6K5I - chains A and B of the 6 polymer chains in the assembly; structure by X-ray diffraction, 3.02 A resolution.

[Chain A (and B)]
Molecule: H(+)/Cl(-) exchange transporter ClcA
From: Escherichia coli MS 117-3
Notes: chain B of this document is another copy of the same molecule, construct and numbering; everything in this record applies to it too
UniProt: E9TIA0 (E9TIA0_ECOLX); residues 1-473 here = UniProt positions 1-473
Chain sequence (473 residues; numbered 1 to 473; the number before each row is that of its first residue):
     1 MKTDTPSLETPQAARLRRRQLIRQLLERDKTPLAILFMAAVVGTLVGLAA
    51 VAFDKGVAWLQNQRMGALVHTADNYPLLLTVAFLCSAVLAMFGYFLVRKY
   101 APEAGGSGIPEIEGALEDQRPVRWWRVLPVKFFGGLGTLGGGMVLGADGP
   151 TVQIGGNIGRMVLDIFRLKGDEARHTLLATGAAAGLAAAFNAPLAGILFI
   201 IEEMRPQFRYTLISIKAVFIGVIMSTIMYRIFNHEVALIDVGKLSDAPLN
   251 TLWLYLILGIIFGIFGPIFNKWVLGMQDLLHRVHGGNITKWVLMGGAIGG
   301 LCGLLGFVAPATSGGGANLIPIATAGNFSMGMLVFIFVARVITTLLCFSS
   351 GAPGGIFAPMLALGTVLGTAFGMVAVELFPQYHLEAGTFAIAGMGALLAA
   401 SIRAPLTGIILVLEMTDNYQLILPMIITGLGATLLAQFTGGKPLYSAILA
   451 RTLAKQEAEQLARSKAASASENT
Disordered / not traced: 1-16, 461-473 (chain B: 1-16, 459-473)
Sequence notes: engineered mutation Ala-147 (Arg in E9TIA0), Asp-148 (Glu in E9TIA0), Ala-317 (Phe in E9TIA0)

[How chain A and chain B interact]
Pairs across the interface (125):
  Arg-17(A) / Glu-117(B)  salt bridge
  Arg-17(A) / Gln-119(B)
  Arg-17(A) / Arg-209(B)
  Arg-18(A) / Gln-119(B)
  Arg-18(A) / Leu-453(B)
  Arg-18(A) / Gln-456(B)  hydrogen bond (side chain-backbone)
  Arg-18(A) / Glu-457(B)
  Arg-19(A) / Glu-457(B)
  Leu-21(A) / Glu-117(B)
  Leu-21(A) / Gln-119(B)
  Leu-21(A) / Leu-453(B)  hydrophobic
  Ile-22(A) / Leu-453(B)
  Ile-22(A) / Ala-454(B)
  Ile-22(A) / Glu-457(B)
  Gln-24(A) / Phe-208(B)
  Leu-25(A) / Phe-208(B)
  Leu-25(A) / Ser-446(B)
  Leu-25(A) / Leu-449(B)  hydrophobic
  Leu-26(A) / Lys-442(B)  hydrogen bond (backbone-side chain)
  Arg-28(A) / Glu-203(B)  salt bridge
  Arg-28(A) / Gln-207(B)
  Arg-28(A) / Phe-208(B)
  Arg-28(A) / Pro-443(B)
  Arg-28(A) / Ser-446(B)  hydrogen bond
  Asp-29(A) / Arg-403(B)  salt bridge
  Asp-29(A) / Thr-433(B)
  Asp-29(A) / Gln-437(B)
  Lys-30(A) / Gln-437(B)
  Thr-31(A) / Gln-437(B)  hydrogen bond (backbone-side chain)
  Leu-36(A) / Leu-434(B)  hydrophobic
  Leu-36(A) / Phe-438(B)  hydrophobic
  Glu-117(A) / Leu-21(B)
  Gln-119(A) / Arg-18(B)
  Gln-119(A) / Leu-21(B)
  Pro-193(A) / Ile-426(B)  hydrophobic
  Leu-194(A) / Ile-410(B)  hydrophobic
  Leu-194(A) / Ile-422(B)  hydrophobic
  Leu-194(A) / Ile-426(B)  hydrophobic
  Leu-198(A) / Leu-198(B)  hydrophobic
  Leu-198(A) / Leu-406(B)  hydrophobic
  Ile-201(A) / Ile-201(B)  hydrophobic
  Ile-201(A) / Leu-406(B)  hydrophobic
  Glu-203(A) / Arg-28(B)  salt bridge
  Arg-205(A) / Arg-205(B)
  Gln-207(A) / Arg-28(B)
  Gln-207(A) / Tyr-210(B)  hydrogen bond (backbone-side chain)
  Phe-208(A) / Leu-21(B)  hydrophobic
  Phe-208(A) / Gln-24(B)
  Phe-208(A) / Leu-25(B)
  Arg-209(A) / Arg-17(B)
  Arg-209(A) / Tyr-210(B)
  Tyr-210(A) / Gln-207(B)  hydrogen bond (side chain-backbone)
  Tyr-210(A) / Phe-208(B)
  Tyr-210(A) / Tyr-210(B)
  Lys-216(A) / Thr-433(B)  hydrogen bond (side chain-backbone)
  Lys-216(A) / Leu-434(B)
  Lys-216(A) / Gln-437(B)  hydrogen bond
  Phe-219(A) / Leu-406(B)  hydrophobic
  Phe-219(A) / Ile-409(B)  hydrophobic
  Phe-219(A) / Ile-426(B)  hydrophobic
  Phe-219(A) / Leu-430(B)  hydrophobic
  Ile-220(A) / Leu-430(B)
  Ile-220(A) / Leu-434(B)  hydrophobic
  Ile-223(A) / Ile-426(B)  hydrophobic
  Ile-223(A) / Ile-427(B)  hydrophobic
  Ile-223(A) / Leu-430(B)  hydrophobic
  Thr-226(A) / Leu-423(B)
  Ile-227(A) / Leu-423(B)  hydrophobic
  Arg-230(A) / Leu-249(B)
  Ile-231(A) / Leu-249(B)  hydrophobic
  Lys-243(A) / Asp-417(B)  salt bridge
  Leu-249(A) / Arg-230(B)
  Arg-403(A) / Asp-29(B)  salt bridge
  Arg-403(A) / Lys-216(B)
  Leu-406(A) / Ile-197(B)  hydrophobic
  Leu-406(A) / Leu-198(B)  hydrophobic
  Leu-406(A) / Ile-201(B)  hydrophobic
  Leu-406(A) / Phe-219(B)  hydrophobic
  Ile-409(A) / Phe-219(B)  hydrophobic
  Leu-413(A) / Leu-194(B)  hydrophobic
  Glu-414(A) / Tyr-419(B)  hydrogen bond
  Asp-417(A) / Lys-243(B)  salt bridge
  Asp-417(A) / Asp-417(B)
  Asp-417(A) / Tyr-419(B)
  Tyr-419(A) / Asn-191(B)
  Tyr-419(A) / Pro-193(B)
  Tyr-419(A) / Glu-414(B)  hydrogen bond
  Tyr-419(A) / Asp-417(B)
  Ile-422(A) / Leu-194(B)  hydrophobic
  Ile-422(A) / Arg-230(B)
  Leu-423(A) / Thr-226(B)
  Leu-423(A) / Ile-227(B)  hydrophobic
  Leu-423(A) / Arg-230(B)
  Ile-426(A) / Pro-193(B)  hydrophobic
  Ile-426(A) / Leu-194(B)  hydrophobic
  Ile-426(A) / Phe-219(B)  hydrophobic
  Ile-426(A) / Ile-223(B)  hydrophobic
  Ile-427(A) / Ile-223(B)  hydrophobic
  Ile-427(A) / Ile-227(B)  hydrophobic
  Leu-430(A) / Phe-219(B)  hydrophobic
  Leu-430(A) / Ile-220(B)
  Leu-430(A) / Ile-223(B)  hydrophobic
  Thr-433(A) / Lys-216(B)  hydrogen bond (backbone-side chain)
  Leu-434(A) / Leu-36(B)  hydrophobic
  Leu-434(A) / Lys-216(B)
  Leu-434(A) / Ile-220(B)  hydrophobic
  Gln-437(A) / Asp-29(B)
  Gln-437(A) / Lys-30(B)
  Gln-437(A) / Thr-31(B)  hydrogen bond (side chain-backbone)
  Gln-437(A) / Lys-216(B)  hydrogen bond
  Phe-438(A) / Leu-33(B)  hydrophobic
  Phe-438(A) / Leu-36(B)  hydrophobic
  Lys-442(A) / Leu-26(B)
  Pro-443(A) / Arg-28(B)
  Ser-446(A) / Leu-25(B)
  Ser-446(A) / Arg-28(B)  hydrogen bond
  Leu-449(A) / Leu-25(B)  hydrophobic
  Ala-450(A) / Leu-25(B)
  Leu-453(A) / Arg-18(B)
  Leu-453(A) / Leu-21(B)  hydrophobic
  Leu-453(A) / Ile-22(B)
  Ala-454(A) / Ile-22(B)
  Gln-456(A) / Arg-18(B)  hydrogen bond
  Glu-457(A) / Arg-18(B)
  Glu-457(A) / Arg-19(B)  salt bridge
Interface residues without a listed pair, chain A (68 interface residues in all): Pro-32, Leu-33, Asn-191, Ile-197, Glu-202, Leu-252, Pro-405, Ile-410
Interface residues without a listed pair, chain B (69 interface residues in all): Glu-202, Ile-231, His-234, Leu-252, Ile-402, Pro-405, Leu-413, Ala-450

[Summary]
68 residues of chain A face 69 of chain B across their interface; the contacts include 15 hydrogen bonds and 8
salt bridges. Polar contacts include Arg-17(A)/Glu-117(B), Arg-28(A)/Glu-203(B) and Asp-29(A)/Arg-403(B).
Chain A and chain B are both H(+)/Cl(-) exchange transporter ClcA (Escherichia coli MS 117-3); the structure,
Crystal structure of the E148D/R147A/F317A mutant CLC-ec1 in the presence of 20 mM NaBr, was determined by
X-ray diffraction, deposited together with 6AD7, 6AD8, 6ADA, 6ADB, 6ADC, 6K5A, 6K5D and 6K5F.
